8CTE - chains A and K of the 14 polymer chains in the assembly; structure by electron microscopy, 2.90 A resolution.

# Chain A
Protein: Ankyrin-1
Organism: Homo sapiens
Reference sequence: P16157 (ANK1_HUMAN); numbering as in UniProt (aligned over 1-1881)
Amino-acid sequence (1881 residues; row label = number of the first residue in the row):
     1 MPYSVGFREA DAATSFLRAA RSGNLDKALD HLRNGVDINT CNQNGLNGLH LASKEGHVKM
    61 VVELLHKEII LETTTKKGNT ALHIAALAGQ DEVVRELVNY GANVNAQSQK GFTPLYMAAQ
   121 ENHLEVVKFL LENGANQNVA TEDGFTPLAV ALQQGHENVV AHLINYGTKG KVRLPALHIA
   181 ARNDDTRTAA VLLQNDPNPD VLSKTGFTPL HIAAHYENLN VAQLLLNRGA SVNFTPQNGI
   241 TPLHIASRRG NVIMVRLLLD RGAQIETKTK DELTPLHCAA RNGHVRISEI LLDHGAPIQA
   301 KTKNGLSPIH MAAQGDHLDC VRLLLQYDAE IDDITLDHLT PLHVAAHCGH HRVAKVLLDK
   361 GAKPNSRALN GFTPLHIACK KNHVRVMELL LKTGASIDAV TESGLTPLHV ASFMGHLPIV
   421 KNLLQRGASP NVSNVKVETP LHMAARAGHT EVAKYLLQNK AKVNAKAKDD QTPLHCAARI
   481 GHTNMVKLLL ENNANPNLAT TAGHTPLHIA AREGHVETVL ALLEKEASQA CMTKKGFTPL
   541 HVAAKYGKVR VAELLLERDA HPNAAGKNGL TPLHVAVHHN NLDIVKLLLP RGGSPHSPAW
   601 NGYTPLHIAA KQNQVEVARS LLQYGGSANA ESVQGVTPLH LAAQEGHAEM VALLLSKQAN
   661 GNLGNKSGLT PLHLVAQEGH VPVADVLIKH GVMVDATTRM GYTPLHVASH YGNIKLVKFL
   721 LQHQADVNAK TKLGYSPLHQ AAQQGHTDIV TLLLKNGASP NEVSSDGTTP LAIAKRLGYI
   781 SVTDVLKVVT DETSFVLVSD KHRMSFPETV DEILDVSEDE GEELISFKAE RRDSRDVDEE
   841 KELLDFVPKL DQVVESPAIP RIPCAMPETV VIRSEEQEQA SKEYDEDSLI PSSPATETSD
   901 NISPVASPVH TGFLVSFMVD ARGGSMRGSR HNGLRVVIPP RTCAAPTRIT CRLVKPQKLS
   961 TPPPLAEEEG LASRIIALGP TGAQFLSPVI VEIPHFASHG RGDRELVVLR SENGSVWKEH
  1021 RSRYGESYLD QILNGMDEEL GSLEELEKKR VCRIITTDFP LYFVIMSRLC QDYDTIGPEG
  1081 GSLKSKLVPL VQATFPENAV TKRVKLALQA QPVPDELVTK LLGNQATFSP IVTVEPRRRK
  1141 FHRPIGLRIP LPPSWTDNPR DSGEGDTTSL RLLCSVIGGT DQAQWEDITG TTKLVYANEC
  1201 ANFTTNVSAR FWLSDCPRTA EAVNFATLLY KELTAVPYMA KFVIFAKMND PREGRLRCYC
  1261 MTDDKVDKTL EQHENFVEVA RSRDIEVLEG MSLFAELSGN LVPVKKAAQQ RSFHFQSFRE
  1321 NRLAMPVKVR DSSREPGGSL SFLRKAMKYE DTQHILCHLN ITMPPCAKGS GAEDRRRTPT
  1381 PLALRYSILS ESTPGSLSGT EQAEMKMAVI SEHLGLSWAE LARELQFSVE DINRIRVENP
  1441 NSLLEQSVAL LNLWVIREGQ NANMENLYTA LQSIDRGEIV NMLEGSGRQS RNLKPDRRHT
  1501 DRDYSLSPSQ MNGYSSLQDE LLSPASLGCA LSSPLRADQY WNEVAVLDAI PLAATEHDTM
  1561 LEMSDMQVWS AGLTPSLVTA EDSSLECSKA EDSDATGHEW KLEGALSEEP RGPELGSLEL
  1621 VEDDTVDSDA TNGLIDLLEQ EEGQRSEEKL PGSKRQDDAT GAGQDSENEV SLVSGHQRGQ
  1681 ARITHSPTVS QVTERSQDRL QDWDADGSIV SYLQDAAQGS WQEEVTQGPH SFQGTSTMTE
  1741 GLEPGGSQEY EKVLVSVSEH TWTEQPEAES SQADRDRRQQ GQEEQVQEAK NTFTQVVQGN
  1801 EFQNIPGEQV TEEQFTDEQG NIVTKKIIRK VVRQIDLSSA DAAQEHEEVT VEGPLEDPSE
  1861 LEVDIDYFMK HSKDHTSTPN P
Not modelled in the structure: 1-10, 462-1881
UniProt features mapped onto this chain:
  - modified residue: Asn105 (3S: -3-hydroxyasparagine), Asn233 (3S: -3-hydroxyasparagine), Ser429 (Phosphoserine), Asn431 (3S: -3-hydroxyasparagine), Asn464 (3S: -3-hydroxyasparagine), Asn629 (3S: -3-hydroxyasparagine), Asn662 (3S: -3-hydroxyasparagine), Asp695 (3S: -3-hydroxyaspartate), Asn728 (3S: -3-hydroxyasparagine), Ser759 (Phosphoserine), Asn761 (3S: -3-hydroxyasparagine), Ser781 (Phosphoserine), Ser817 (Phosphoserine), Ser834 (Phosphoserine), Ser856 (Phosphoserine), Thr961 (Phosphothreonine), Tyr1073 (Phosphotyrosine), Ser1082 (Phosphoserine), Thr1378 (Phosphothreonine), Thr1380 (Phosphothreonine) and 14 more in UniProt
  - natural variant: Leu276 (L276R: In SPH1), Asp332 (D332H: In a breast cancer sample), Val463 (V463I: In SPH1), Arg619 (R619H: In Brueggen), Ile1054 (I1054T: In SPH1), Asp1592 (D1592N: In Duesseldorf)
  - mutagenesis: Thr1824 (T1824P: Abolishes interaction with OBSCN (in isoform Mu17)), Lys1826 (K1826E: Abolishes interaction with OBSCN (in isoform Mu17)), Arg1829 (R1829G: Abolishes interaction with OBSCN (in isoform Mu17)), Lys1830 (K1830E: Abolishes interaction with OBSCN (in isoform Mu17))

# Chain K
Protein: Blood group Rh(CE) polypeptide
Organism: Homo sapiens
Reference sequence: P18577 (RHCE_HUMAN); residues 1-417 here = UniProt positions 1-417
Amino-acid sequence (417 residues; each row starts with the number of its first residue):
     1 MSSKYPRSVR RCLPLWALTL EAALILLFYF FTHYDASLED QKGLVASYQV GQDLTVMAAL
    61 GLGFLTSNFR RHSWSSVAFN LFMLALGVQW AILLDGFLSQ FPPGKVVITL FSIRLATMSA
   121 MSVLISAGAV LGKVNLAQLV VMVLVEVTAL GTLRMVISNI FNTDYHMNLR HFYVFAAYFG
   181 LTVAWCLPKP LPKGTEDNDQ RATIPSLSAM LGALFLWMFW PSVNSPLLRS PIQRKNAMFN
   241 TYYALAVSVV TAISGSSLAH PQRKISMTYV HSAVLAGGVA VGTSCHLIPS PWLAMVLGLV
   301 AGLISIGGAK CLPVCCNRVL GIHHISVMHS IFSLLGLLGE ITYIVLLVLH TVWNGNGMIG
   361 FQVLLSIGEL SLAIVIALTS GLLTGLLLNL KIWKAPHVAK YFDDQVFWKF PHLAVGF
Not modelled in the structure: 1, 36-40, 101-104, 191-199, 316-324, 351-359
UniProt features mapped onto this chain:
  - natural variant: Trp16 (C16W: Found in antigen c/Rh4; this construct carries the variant), Ala36 (A36T: In C(X)/Rh9 antigen), Gln41 (Q41R: Found in antigen C(W)/Rh8), Leu60 (L60I: Found in antigen C/Rh2), Asn68 (N68S: Found in antigen C/Rh2), Pro103 (P103S: Found in antigen C/Rh2), Arg154 (R154T: Found in antigen RhEKH), Pro226 (A226P: Found in antigen E/Rh3; this construct carries the variant), Gln233 (Q233E: Found in antigen RhEFM), Met238 (M238V: Found in antigen RhEFM), Leu245 (L245V: In VS antigen), His329 (H329D; H329R)

# Chain A / chain K interface
Contacting residue pairs (44; chain A residue first):
  Leu46(A) with Phe417(K)
  Lys54(A) with Ser3(K); Phe417(K)
  Thr75(A) with Phe417(K), hydrogen bond (side chain-backbone)
  Lys77(A) with Val415(K); Phe417(K)
  Asn79(A) with Gly416(K); Phe417(K), hydrogen bond (side chain-backbone)
  Ile84(A) with Phe417(K), hydrophobic
  Leu87(A) with Tyr5(K), hydrophobic; Gly416(K); Phe417(K), hydrophobic
  Ala88(A) with Ser3(K); Lys4(K), hydrogen bond (backbone-backbone); Tyr5(K)
  Gly89(A) with Lys4(K)
  Gln90(A) with Ser2(K), hydrogen bond (side chain-backbone); Ser3(K)
  Phe112(A) with Leu413(K); Ala414(K)
  Tyr116(A) with His412(K), hydrogen bond (side chain-backbone)
  Gln120(A) with Gln405(K), hydrogen bond (backbone-side chain); Leu413(K); Ala414(K), hydrogen bond (side chain-backbone)
  Glu121(A) with Tyr5(K); Lys400(K), salt bridge; Gln405(K), hydrogen bond
  His123(A) with Lys4(K); Lys400(K)
  Asp143(A) with His412(K)
  Phe145(A) with His412(K)
  Val150(A) with His412(K); Leu413(K), hydrophobic
  Gln153(A) with Arg71(K); Pro411(K), hydrogen bond (side chain-backbone); His412(K)
  Gln154(A) with Arg71(K), hydrogen bond (backbone-side chain); Gln405(K), hydrogen bond; Phe410(K); Leu413(K)
  Gly155(A) with Arg70(K), hydrogen bond (backbone-side chain)
  His156(A) with Asp403(K); Gln405(K), hydrogen bond
  Glu157(A) with Arg70(K), salt bridge
Also at the interface, not in a pair above, chain A (25 interface residues in all): Glu55, Met117

# Summary
The interface between chain A and chain K involves 25 residues on one side and 17 on the other; the contacts
include 13 hydrogen bonds and 2 salt bridges. Polar contacts include Glu121(A)-Lys400(K), Glu157(A)-Arg70(K)
and Thr75(A)-Phe417(K).
Here chain A is Ankyrin-1 and chain K is Blood group Rh(CE) polypeptide, both from Homo sapiens. Entry 8CTE
(Class 2 of erythrocyte ankyrin-1 complex (Composite map)) was determined by electron microscopy, deposited
together with 7UZ3, 7UZQ, 7UZU, 7V07, 7V0K, 7V0M and 10 further entries.
